9L3W - chains A and R of the 5 polymer chains in the assembly; structure by electron microscopy, 3.50 A resolution.

Chain A:
Protein: Guanine nucleotide-binding protein G(i) subunit alpha-1
From: Homo sapiens
UniProtKB: P63096 (GNAI1_HUMAN); residue numbers follow UniProt; this construct covers 1-354
Sequence (354 residues; each row starts with the number of its first residue):
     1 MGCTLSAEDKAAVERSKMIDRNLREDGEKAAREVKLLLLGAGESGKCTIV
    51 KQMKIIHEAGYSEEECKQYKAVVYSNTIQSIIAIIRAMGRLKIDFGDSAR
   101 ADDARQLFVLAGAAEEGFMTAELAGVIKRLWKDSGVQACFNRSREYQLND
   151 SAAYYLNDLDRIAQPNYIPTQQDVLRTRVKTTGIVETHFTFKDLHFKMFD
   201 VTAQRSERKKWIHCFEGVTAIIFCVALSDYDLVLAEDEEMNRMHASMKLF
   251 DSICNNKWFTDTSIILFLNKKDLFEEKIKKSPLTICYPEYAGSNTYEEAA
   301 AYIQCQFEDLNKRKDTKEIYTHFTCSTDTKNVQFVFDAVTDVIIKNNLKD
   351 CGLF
Unresolved in the structure: 1-5, 42-43, 56-182, 233-240, 288-294
Cystine bridges: Cys47-Cys224
Differences from the reference sequence: engineered mutation Cys47 (Ser in P63096), Thr202 (Gly in P63096), Ala203 (Gly in P63096), Ala245 (Glu in P63096), Ser326 (Ala in P63096)
Swiss-Prot annotation at these positions:
  - region: Lys35 to Lys46, Thr48 (G1 motif), Asp173 to Thr181 (G2 motif), Phe196 to Val201, Gln204, Arg205 (G3 motif), Ile265 to Asp272 (G4 motif), Thr324, Cys325, Thr327 to Thr329 (G5 motif)
  - binding site (GTP): Glu43 to Lys46, Thr48, Ser151, Leu175 to Thr181, Asp200, Val201, Gln204, Asn269 to Asp272
  - binding site (Mg(2+)): Thr181
  - modified residue: Arg178 (ADP-ribosylarginine), Gln204 (Deamidated glutamine), Cys351 (ADP-ribosylcysteine)
  - lipidation: Gly2 (N-myristoyl glycine), Cys3 (S-palmitoyl cysteine)
  - natural variant: Gly40 (G40C: In NEDHISB; G40R: In NEDHISB), Gly45 (G45D: In NEDHISB), Thr48 (T48I: In NEDHISB; T48K: In NEDHISB), Gln52 (Q52P: In NEDHISB), Ser75 (deletion: In NEDHISB; uncertain significance), Gln172 (deletion: In NEDHISB), Asp173 (D173V: In NEDHISB), Glu186 to Phe189 (deletion: In NEDHISB; uncertain significance), Cys224 (C224Y: In NEDHISB), Lys270 (K270N: In NEDHISB; K270R: In NEDHISB), Asp272 (D272G: In NEDHISB), Val332 (V332E: In NEDHISB; uncertain significance)
  - mutagenesis: Gly42 (G42R: Abolishes switch to an activated conformation and dissociation from beta and gamma subunits upon GTP binding. Abolishes interaction with RGS family members), Glu116 (E116L: Enhances interaction (inactive GDP-bound) with RGS14), Gln147 (Q147L: Enhances interaction (inactive GDP-bound) with RGS14)

Chain R:
Protein: Chemerin-like receptor 1
From: Homo sapiens
UniProtKB: Q99788 (CML1_HUMAN); numbering as in UniProt (aligned over 1-373)
Sequence (419 residues; numbered 1 to 419; the number before each row is that of its first residue):
     1 MRMEDEDYNTSISYGDEYPDYLDSIVVLEDLSPLEARVTRIFLVVVYSIV
    51 CFLGILGNGLVIIIATFKMKKTVNMVWFLNLAVADFLFNVFLPIHITYAA
   101 MDYHWVFGTAMCKISNFLLIHNMFTSVFLLTIISSDRCISVLLPVWSQNH
   151 RSVRLAYMACMVIWVLAFFLSSPSLVFRDTANLHGKISCFNNFSLSTPGS
   201 SSWPTHSQMDPVGYSRHMVVTVTRFLCGFLVPVLIITACYLTIVCKLQRN
   251 RLAKTKKPFKIIVTIIITFFLCWCPYHTLNLLELHHTAMPGSVFSLGLPL
   301 ATALAIANSCMNPILYVFMGQDFKKFKVALFSRLVNALSEDTGHSSYPSH
   351 RSFTKMSSMNERTSMNERETGMLEFLEVLFQGPWSHPQFEKGGGSGGGSG
   401 GSAWSHPQFEKDYKDDDDK
Unresolved in the structure: 1-34, 196-210, 331-419
Cystine bridges: Cys112-Cys189
Differences from the reference sequence: expression tag (374-419)
Swiss-Prot annotation at these positions:
  - modified residue: Ser339 (Phosphoserine), Thr342 (Phosphothreonine), Ser349 (Phosphoserine), Ser352 (Phosphoserine), Ser358 (Phosphoserine)
  - glycosylation (N-linked (GlcNAc...) asparagine): Asn9, Asn192
What the authors report for this chain:
  - conformationally variable residues (side-chain flip): Trp273, Tyr276, His277
  - mutagenesis - R137H/P258H (13-fold): decreased signaling with Retinoic acid receptor responder protein 2
  - mutagenesis - R137H/S140H/P258H: abolished signaling with Retinoic acid receptor responder protein 2

Interface between chain A and chain R:
Contacting residue pairs (28):
  Arg32(A) with Gln148(R), hydrogen bond (side chain-backbone); Asn149(R); Arg151(R), hydrogen bond (side chain-backbone)
  Lys192(A) with Val145(R)
  Asp193(A) with Val145(R); Asn149(R), hydrogen bond (backbone-side chain)
  Asp315(A) with Lys254(R)
  Phe336(A) with Val145(R), hydrophobic
  Thr340(A) with Pro144(R)
  Asp341(A) with Leu252(R)
  Ile343(A) with Pro144(R), hydrophobic
  Ile344(A) with Pro144(R), hydrophobic; Leu252(R), hydrophobic
  Lys345(A) with Leu252(R), hydrogen bond (side chain-backbone)
  Asn347(A) with Ser140(R), hydrogen bond; Ser147(R)
  Leu348(A) with Val141(R), hydrophobic; Leu247(R), hydrophobic
  Cys351(A) with Arg137(R), hydrogen bond (backbone-side chain)
  Gly352(A) with Ile261(R); Met319(R)
  Leu353(A) with Arg137(R); Lys257(R); Pro258(R); Ile261(R)
  Phe354(A) with Lys254(R); Lys257(R); Pro258(R), hydrophobic
Other interface residues (no listed pair), chain A (20 interface residues in all): Ala31, Glu33, Leu194, Asp350
Other interface residues (no listed pair), chain R (21 interface residues in all): Asn74, His150, Lys246, Ala253, Gly320

Overview:
20 residues of chain A and 21 residues of chain R are in contact; the contacts include 6 hydrogen bonds. Polar
contacts include Arg32(A)-Gln148(R), Arg32(A)-Arg151(R) and Asp193(A)-Asn149(R). The paper reports that
R137H/P258H of chain R reduce signaling with Retinoic acid receptor responder protein 2; conformational
variability at Trp273(R), Tyr276(R) and His277(R).
Chain A is Guanine nucleotide-binding protein G(i) subunit alpha-1 and chain R is Chemerin-like receptor 1,
both from Homo sapiens; the structure, Cryo-EM structure of the chemokine-like receptor 1 in complex with
chemerin and Gi1, was determined by electron microscopy together with 9L3Y from the same study.
